Entry 7O0U (electron microscopy, 2.35 A resolution); this record covers chains C1 and M of the 86 polymer chains in the assembly.

# Chain C1
Protein: RC-S
Source organism: Gemmatimonas phototrophica
Chain sequence (202 residues; each row starts with the number of its first residue):
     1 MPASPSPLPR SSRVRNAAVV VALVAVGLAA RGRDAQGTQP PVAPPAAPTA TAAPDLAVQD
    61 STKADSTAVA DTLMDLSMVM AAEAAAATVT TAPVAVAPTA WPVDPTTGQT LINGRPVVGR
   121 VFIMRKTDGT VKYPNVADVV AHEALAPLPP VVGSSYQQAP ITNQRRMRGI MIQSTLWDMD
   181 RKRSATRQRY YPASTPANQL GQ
Not modelled in the structure: 1-97, 201-202
Residues lining bound ligands: alpha-D-mannopyranose / alpha-L-rhamnopyranose / V75: Val151, Val152, Gly153

# Chain M
Protein: RC-M
Source organism: Gemmatimonas phototrophica
Chain sequence (367 residues; numbered 1 to 367; the number before each row is that of its first residue):
     1 MLEYQNLFTR VQVRTVPEPG IPIDESTGTR YGTGTFSYLA GKFGDAQIGP IYLGWAGVLS
    61 LIFGFIAIEI IGLNMWASVG WDPVEFIRQL PWLALEPPPP QYGLRVPPLN QGGWYLMAGF
   121 FLTVSIILWW IRIYRRARAL QMGSHLPWAF ASAIFLYSTF FFQPLLVGSW SEMVPFGIFP
   181 HLDWTSAFSI RYGNLYYNPF HALSIAFLYG SAVLFAMHGA TILAVARMGG EREIEQITDR
   241 GTAAERSMLF WRWCMGFNAT MESIHRWAWW FAVLTTFTGG IGILLTGTVV DNWYLWGVKH
   301 GLVAPYPAQN QLTPEQQDLL RGRYQGTAPD SFPSYVVPQN ATMPDTAAAP IVTDSITTDS
   361 TKTGGTQ
Not modelled in the structure: 22-35, 338-367
Modified residues: Met1 (N-formylmethionine; FME)
Covalent attachments: alpha-D-mannopyranose (MAN) linked to Ser331
Bound ions: Fe ion: His218, Glu233, His265 (shared with 2 residues of chain L)
Residues lining bound ligands:
  - 0V9 ((19R,22S)-25-amino-22-hydroxy-22-oxido-16-oxo-17,21,23-trioxa-22lambda~5~-phosphapentacosan-19-yl (9Z)-hexadec-9-enoate), molecule 1: Leu104, Phe120, Thr123, Val124, Ile127, Phe155, Phe161, Phe162, Leu165, Leu166, Gly168, Leu284
  - 0V9, molecule 2: Phe277, Ile281, Leu285, Val289
  - bacteriochlorophyll a (BCL), molecule 1: Ile68, Ile71, Leu122, Ile126, Phe150, Ala153, Ile154, Leu156, Tyr157, Phe160, Phe176, Trp184, Thr185, Ser186, Phe188, Ser189, Asn194, Leu195, Tyr196, His201, Ser204, Ile205, Leu208, Tyr209, Thr275, Thr276, Gly279, Gly280, Gly282, Ile283
  - bacteriochlorophyll a (BCL), molecule 2: Ile68, Tyr157, Phe160, Val174, Ile178, His181, Leu182, Trp184, Thr185
  - bacteriochlorophyll a (BCL), molecule 3: Thr185, Ser186, Tyr196, Tyr209
  - bacteriochlorophyll a (BCL), molecule 4: Tyr196, Ala202, Ile205, Ala206, Tyr209, Gly210, Val213, Phe271
  - bacteriopheophytin a (BPH), molecule 1: Val58, Ser60, Leu61, Ile62, Gly64, Phe65, Ile68, Leu122, Ser125, Ile126, Trp129, Ile133, Leu146, Ala149, Phe150, Ala153, Ala272, Val273, Thr276
  - bacteriopheophytin a (BPH), molecule 2: Tyr209, Ala212, Val213, Ala216, Met217, Trp251, Cys254, Met255
  - tetramyristoyl-cardiolipin (CD4; (2R,5R,11R,14R)-5,8,11-trihydroxy-5,11-dioxido-17-oxo-2,14-bis(tetradecanoyloxy)-4,6,10,12,16-pentaoxa-5,11-diphosphatriacont-1-yl tetradecanoate), molecule 1: Trp55, Phe120, Val124, Ile127, Leu128, Trp130, Ile131, Tyr134, Arg135, Phe162
  - tetramyristoyl-cardiolipin (CD4), molecule 2: Arg138, Gly143, Ser144, His145, Trp148, Ala151, Ser152, Phe155, Arg266, Trp269, Trp270, Val273, Phe277
  - tetramyristoyl-cardiolipin (CD4), molecule 3: Ala206, Phe207, Arg252, Met255, Gly256, Phe257, Trp267, Phe271
  - spirilloxanthin (CRT): Ile68, Glu69, Ile71, Gly72, Leu73, Met75, Trp76, Phe86, Tyr115, Leu116, Gly119, Phe120, Thr123, Tyr157, Phe160, Phe161, Trp170, Met173, Val174, Pro175, Phe176, Gly177, Ile178, His181
  - alpha-D-mannopyranose / alpha-L-rhamnopyranose / V75: Thr327, Ala328, Pro329, Asp330, Pro333, Ser334, Tyr335
  - menaquinone 8 (MQ8), molecule 1: Pro83, Val84, Ile87
  - menaquinone 8 (MQ8), molecule 2: Val213, Leu214, Met217, His218, Thr221, Ser247, Met248, Trp251, Met255, Phe257, Asn258, Ala259, Thr260, Met261, Ile264, Trp267, Phe271
  - phosphatidylglycerol (PGW; (1R)-2-{[(S)-{[(2S)-2,3-dihydroxypropyl]oxy}(hydroxy)phosphoryl]oxy}-1-[(hexadecanoyloxy)methyl]ethyl (9Z)-octadec-9-enoate): Pro199, Ala202, Leu203, Trp296, His300, Gly301, Leu302
Reported in the primary citation:
  - post-translational modification sites: Ser331

# Chain C1 / chain M interface
Contacting residue pairs (70):
  Thr130(C1) with Pro305(M); Pro307(M)
  Val131(C1) with Pro305(M)
  Tyr133(C1) with Val303(M), hydrophobic; Pro305(M); Tyr306(M)
  Asn135(C1) with Val298(M)
  Val136(C1) with Leu295(M); Val298(M); Lys299(M)
  Val139(C1) with Val298(M), hydrophobic
  Ala141(C1) with Gln317(M), hydrogen bond (backbone-side chain)
  His142(C1) with Gln317(M)
  Glu143(C1) with Gln317(M), hydrogen bond (backbone-side chain)
  Ala144(C1) with Leu312(M); Gln317(M); Leu320(M); Arg321(M)
  Leu145(C1) with Gln317(M), hydrogen bond (backbone-backbone); Asp318(M); Arg321(M)
  Ala146(C1) with Arg321(M), hydrogen bond (backbone-side chain)
  Pro147(C1) with Gly322(M); Arg323(M); Tyr324(M)
  Leu148(C1) with Arg321(M); Gly322(M), hydrogen bond (backbone-backbone); Arg323(M); Tyr324(M), hydrogen bond (backbone-backbone)
  Pro149(C1) with Arg323(M), hydrogen bond (backbone-side chain)
  Pro150(C1) with Tyr324(M); Gln325(M); Gly326(M)
  Val151(C1) with Arg323(M); Gly326(M); Thr327(M), hydrogen bond (backbone-backbone)
  Val152(C1) with Thr327(M)
  Gly153(C1) with Thr327(M), hydrogen bond (backbone-side chain)
  Ser155(C1) with Asp330(M)
  Tyr156(C1) with Asp330(M)
  Gln157(C1) with Asp330(M), hydrogen bond (backbone-side chain)
  Arg166(C1) with Ala77(M); Ser78(M); Gly80(M)
  Met167(C1) with Ser78(M); Trp92(M); Leu93(M), hydrophobic
  Arg168(C1) with Glu96(M), hydrogen bond (side chain-backbone); Pro97(M), hydrogen bond (side chain-backbone); Pro99(M); Asn110(M); Gln111(M); Gly112(M)
  Gly169(C1) with Glu96(M)
  Ile170(C1) with Glu96(M)
  Met171(C1) with Asp183(M)
  Ile172(C1) with Trp92(M), hydrophobic
  Thr175(C1) with Trp92(M)
  Leu176(C1) with Gln89(M); Trp92(M), hydrophobic
  Met179(C1) with Trp92(M), hydrophobic
  Asp180(C1) with Arg88(M), salt bridge
  Lys182(C1) with Val84(M); Glu85(M), salt bridge; Arg88(M)
  Ala185(C1) with Glu85(M); Arg88(M); Gln89(M)
  Gln188(C1) with Val79(M); Gly80(M)
Interface residues without a listed pair, chain C1 (42 interface residues in all): Asp128, Lys132, Ala159, Pro160, Asn163, Ser184
Interface residues without a listed pair, chain M (41 interface residues in all): Asp82, Pro98, Tyr294, Ala304, Phe332

# Summary
42 residues of chain C1 and 41 residues of chain M are in contact, with 12 hydrogen bonds and 2 salt bridges.
Polar pairs include Asp180(C1)-Arg88(M), Lys182(C1)-Glu85(M) and Ala141(C1)-Gln317(M). Alpha-D-mannopyranose /
alpha-L-rhamnopyranose / V75 is bound between chain C1 and chain M. The paper reports a modification site at
Ser331(M).
Here chain C1 is RC-S and chain M is RC-M, both from Gemmatimonas phototrophica. Entry 7O0U (Cryo-EM structure
(model_1a) of the RC-dLH complex from Gemmatimonas phototrophica at 2.4 A) was determined by electron
microscopy, deposited together with 7O0V, 7O0W and 7O0X.
